Entry 5ON1 (X-ray diffraction, 1.70 A resolution); this record covers chain A.

# Chain A
Name: Nickel-binding periplasmic protein
From: Escherichia coli (strain K12)
UniProtKB: P33590 (NIKA_ECOLI); residues 1-502 here correspond to UniProt positions 23-524 (UniProt number = residue number + 22)
Sequence (502 residues; numbered 1 to 502; the number before each row is that of its first residue):
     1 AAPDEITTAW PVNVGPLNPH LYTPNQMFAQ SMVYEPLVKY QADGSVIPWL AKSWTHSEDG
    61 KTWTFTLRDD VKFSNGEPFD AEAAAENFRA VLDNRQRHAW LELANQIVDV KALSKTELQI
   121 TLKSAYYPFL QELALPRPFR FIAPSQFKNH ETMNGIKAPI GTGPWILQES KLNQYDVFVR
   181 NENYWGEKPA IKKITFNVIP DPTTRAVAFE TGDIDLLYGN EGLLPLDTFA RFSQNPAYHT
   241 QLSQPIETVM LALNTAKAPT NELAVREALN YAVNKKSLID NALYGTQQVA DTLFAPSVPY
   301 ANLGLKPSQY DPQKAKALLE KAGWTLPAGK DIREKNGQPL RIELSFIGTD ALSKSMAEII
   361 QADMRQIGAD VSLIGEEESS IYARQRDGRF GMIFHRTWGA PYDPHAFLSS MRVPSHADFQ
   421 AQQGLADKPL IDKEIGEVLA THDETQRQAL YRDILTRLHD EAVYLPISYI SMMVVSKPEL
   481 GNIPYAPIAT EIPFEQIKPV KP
Unresolved in the structure: 1, 500-502
Ligand contacts:
  - 9YK (2-[2-[[2,3-bis(oxidanyl)phenyl]methyl-(2-hydroxy-2-oxoethyl)amino]ethyl-[(2-methylsulfanylphenyl)methyl]amino]ethanoic acid): Tyr22, Thr23, Met27, Arg97, Trp100, Arg137, Trp398, Tyr402, His416, Thr490
  - dithiane diol (DTD): Trp10, Pro11, Arg205, Tyr218, Gly219, Asn220, Gly222, Leu223

# Overview
Chain A binds compound 9YK and dithiane diol.
Chain A is Nickel-binding periplasmic protein (Escherichia coli (strain K12)); the structure, Crystal
structure of NikA in complex with hydroxylated Fe-L1
(N-(2-hydroxybenzyl)-N'-(2-thiomethylbenzyl)-N,N'-ethylenediamine diacetic acid), was determined by X-ray
diffraction together with 5ON0, 5ON4, 5ON5, 5ON8 and 5ON9 from the same study.
